7XR1 - chains B and E of the 6 polymer chains in the assembly; structure by X-ray diffraction, 2.81 A resolution.

== Chain B ==
Name: Tubulin beta chain
From: Sus scrofa
Reference sequence: A0A287AGU7 (A0A287AGU7_PIG); numbering as in UniProt (aligned over 1-445)
Sequence (445 residues; row label = number of the first residue in the row):
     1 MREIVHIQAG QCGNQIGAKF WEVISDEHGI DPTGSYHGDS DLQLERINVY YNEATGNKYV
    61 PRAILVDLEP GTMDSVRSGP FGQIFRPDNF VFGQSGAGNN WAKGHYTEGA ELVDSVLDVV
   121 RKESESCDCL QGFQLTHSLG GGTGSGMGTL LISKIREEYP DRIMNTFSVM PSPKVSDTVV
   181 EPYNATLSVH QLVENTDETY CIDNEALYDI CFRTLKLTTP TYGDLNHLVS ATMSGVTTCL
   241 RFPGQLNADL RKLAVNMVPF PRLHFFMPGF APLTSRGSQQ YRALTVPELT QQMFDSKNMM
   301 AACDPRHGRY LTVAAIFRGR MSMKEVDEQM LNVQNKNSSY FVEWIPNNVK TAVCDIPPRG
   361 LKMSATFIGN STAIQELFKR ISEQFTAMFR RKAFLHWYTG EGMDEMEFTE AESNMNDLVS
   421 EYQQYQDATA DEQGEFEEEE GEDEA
Disordered / not traced: 1, 277-279, 429-445
Metal / ion sites: Mg2+: Gln11 (together with GDP)
Residues lining bound ligands:
  - GDP (guanosine-5'-diphosphate): Gly10, Gln11, Cys12, Gln15, Ile16, Asp67, Asn99, Ser138, Gly140, Gly141, Gly142, Thr143, Gly144, Ser145, Val169, Pro171, Val175, Asp177, Glu181, Asn204, Leu207, Tyr222, Leu225, Asn226
  - GY2 (2-chloranyl-6-fluoranyl-N-(4-methoxyphenyl)-N-methyl-quinazolin-4-amine): Cys239, Leu240, Leu246, Ala248, Asp249, Lys252, Leu253, Asn256, Met257, Thr312, Val313, Ala314, Ala315, Ile316, Asn348, Lys350, Thr351, Ala352

== Chain E ==
Name: Stathmin-4
From: Mus musculus
Reference sequence: P63042 (STMN4_MOUSE); residues 5-145 here correspond to UniProt positions 49-189 (UniProt number = residue number + 44)
Sequence (143 residues; numbered 3 to 145; the number before each row is that of its first residue):
     3 MADMEVIELN KCTSGQSFEV ILKPPSFDGV PEFNASLPRR RDPSLEEIQK KLEAAEERRK
    63 YQEAELLKHL AEKREHEREV IQKAIEENNN FIKMAKEKLA QKMESNKENR EAHLAAMLER
   123 LQEKDKHAEE VRKNKELKEE ASR
Disordered / not traced: 3-5, 29-43, 144-145
Sequence notes: initiating methionine (3); expression tag (4)

== Chain B / chain E interface ==
Pairs across the interface (25):
  His105(B) with Lys75(E), hydrogen bond
  Tyr106(B) with Lys75(E); His78(E), hydrogen bond; Val82(E), hydrophobic; Ile83(E)
  Leu150(B) with Glu79(E)
  Ser153(B) with Leu72(E); Arg76(E), hydrogen bond
  Lys154(B) with Arg76(E); Glu79(E), salt bridge
  Arg156(B) with Leu68(E); Leu72(E)
  Glu157(B) with Leu69(E); Leu72(E); Arg76(E), salt bridge
  Pro160(B) with Glu65(E)
  Gln191(B) with Lys75(E)
  Thr399(B) with Glu89(E)
  Glu401(B) with Val82(E); Ala86(E)
  Gly402(B) with Val82(E); Lys85(E); Ala86(E)
  Asp404(B) with Lys85(E), salt bridge
  Glu407(B) with His78(E), salt bridge
Interface residues without a listed pair, chain B (17 interface residues in all): Thr107, Gly400, Met403

== Overview ==
17 residues of chain B and 13 residues of chain E are in contact; the contacts include 3 hydrogen bonds and 4
salt bridges. Among the polar pairs are Lys154(B)-Glu79(E), Glu157(B)-Arg76(E) and Asp404(B)-Lys85(E). Chain B
binds GDP and compound GY2.
Here chain B is Tubulin beta chain (Sus scrofa) and chain E is Stathmin-4 (Mus musculus). Entry 7XR1 (Crystal
structure of T2R-TTL-3a complex) was determined by X-ray diffraction.
